PDB entry 4IRJ | X-ray diffraction, 3.00 A resolution | chains A and C of the 4 polymer chains in the assembly

Chain A:
Protein: Antigen-presenting glycoprotein CD1d1
From: Mus musculus
UniProt: P11609 (CD1D1_MOUSE); residues 1-279 here correspond to UniProt positions 19-297 (UniProt number = residue number + 18)
Amino-acid sequence (285 residues; numbered 1 to 285; the number before each row is that of its first residue):
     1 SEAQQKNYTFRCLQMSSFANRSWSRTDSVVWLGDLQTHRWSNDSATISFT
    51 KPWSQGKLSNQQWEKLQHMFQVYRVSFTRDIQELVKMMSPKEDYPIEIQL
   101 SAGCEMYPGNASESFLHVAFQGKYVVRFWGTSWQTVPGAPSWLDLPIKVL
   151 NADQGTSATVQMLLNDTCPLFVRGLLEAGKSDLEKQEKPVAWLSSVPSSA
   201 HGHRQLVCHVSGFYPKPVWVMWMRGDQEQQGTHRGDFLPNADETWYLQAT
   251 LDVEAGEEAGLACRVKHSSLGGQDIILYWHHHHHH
Disordered / not traced: 1-6, 198-203, 280-285
Construct notes: conflict H201 (Asp219 in P11609); expression tag (280-285)
Swiss-Prot annotation at these positions:
  - binding site (a D-galactosylceramide): D80, D153 to T156
  - glycosylation (N-linked (GlcNAc...) asparagine): N7, N20, N42, N110, N165
Disulfide bonds: C104-C168, C208-C263
Glycans and other covalent adducts: N-acetylglucosamine (NAG) linked to N20, N42; glycan linked to N165
Small-molecule neighbours: 1L9 (N-[(2S,3S,4R)-1-({6-O-[(4-chlorophenyl)carbamoyl]-alpha-D-galactopyranosyl}oxy)-3,4-dihydroxyoctadecan-2-yl]hexacosanamide): F10, C12, Q14, S28, V30, H38, W40, I47, W63, K65, L66, M69, F70, Y73, S76, F77, D80, I81, L84, V85, L100, A102, L116, V118, F120, V126, W133, W142, L143, P146, L150, D153, G155, T156, T159, V160, M162, L163, L164, C168, F171
Reported in the primary citation:
  - binding site for 1L9: M69, T159, M162

Chain C:
Protein: Valpha14 (mouse variable domain, human constant domain)
From: Mus musculus, Homo sapiens
Amino-acid sequence (209 residues; row label = number of the first residue in the row; numbering starts at 0):
     0 MKTQVEQSPQSLVVRQGENCVLQCNYSVTPDNHLRWFKQDTGKGLVSLTV
    50 LVDQKDKTSNGRYSATLDKDAKHSTLHITATLLDDTATYICVVGDRGSAL
   100 GRLHFGAGTQLIVIPDIQNPDPAVYQLRDSKSSDKSVCLFTDFDSQTNVS
   150 QSKDSDVYITDKCVLDMRSMDFKSNSAVAWSNKSDFACANAFNNSIIPED
   200 TFFPSPESS
Disordered / not traced: 0-1, 183, 205-208
Disulfide bonds: C23-C90, C137-C187
Small-molecule neighbours: 1L9 (N-[(2S,3S,4R)-1-({6-O-[(4-chlorophenyl)carbamoyl]-alpha-D-galactopyranosyl}oxy)-3,4-dihydroxyoctadecan-2-yl]hexacosanamide): P29, N31, D94, R95, G96

Interface between chain A and chain C:
Residue-residue contacts (18; chain A residue first):
  V72(A) - T28(C)
  V72(A) - P29(C)  hydrophobic
  S76(A) - P29(C)
  S76(A) - R95(C)  hydrogen bond (backbone-side chain)
  R79(A) - D94(C)  salt bridge
  R79(A) - R95(C)
  R79(A) - L99(C)  hydrogen bond (side chain-backbone)
  R79(A) - G100(C)
  R79(A) - R101(C)
  D80(A) - R95(C)  salt bridge
  E83(A) - L99(C)
  E83(A) - R101(C)  salt bridge
  L84(A) - L99(C)  hydrophobic
  M87(A) - L99(C)  hydrophobic
  V149(A) - S97(C)
  V149(A) - L99(C)  hydrophobic
  A152(A) - G96(C)
  D153(A) - G96(C)
Also at the interface, not in a pair above, chain A (11 interface residues in all): K86

Overview:
11 residues of chain A and 9 residues of chain C are in contact, with 2 hydrogen bonds and 3 salt bridges.
Polar pairs include R79(A)-D94(C), D80(A)-R95(C) and E83(A)-R101(C). Compound 1L9 is bound between chain A and
chain C. The paper reports a binding site for 1L9 at M69(A), T159(A) and M162(A).
Here chain A is Antigen-presenting glycoprotein CD1d1 (Mus musculus) and chain C is Valpha14 (mouse variable
domain, human constant domain) (Mus musculus, Homo sapiens). Entry 4IRJ (Structure of the mouse
CD1d-4ClPhC-alpha-GalCer-iNKT TCR complex) was determined by X-ray diffraction (same publication as 4IRS).
